7VOO - chain A; structure by electron microscopy, 3.90 A resolution.

[Chain A]
Protein: Alpha-2-macroglobulin
Organism: Homo sapiens
UniProtKB: P01023 (A2MG_HUMAN); numbering as in UniProt (aligned over 27-1335)
Sequence (1309 residues; each row starts with the number of its first residue):
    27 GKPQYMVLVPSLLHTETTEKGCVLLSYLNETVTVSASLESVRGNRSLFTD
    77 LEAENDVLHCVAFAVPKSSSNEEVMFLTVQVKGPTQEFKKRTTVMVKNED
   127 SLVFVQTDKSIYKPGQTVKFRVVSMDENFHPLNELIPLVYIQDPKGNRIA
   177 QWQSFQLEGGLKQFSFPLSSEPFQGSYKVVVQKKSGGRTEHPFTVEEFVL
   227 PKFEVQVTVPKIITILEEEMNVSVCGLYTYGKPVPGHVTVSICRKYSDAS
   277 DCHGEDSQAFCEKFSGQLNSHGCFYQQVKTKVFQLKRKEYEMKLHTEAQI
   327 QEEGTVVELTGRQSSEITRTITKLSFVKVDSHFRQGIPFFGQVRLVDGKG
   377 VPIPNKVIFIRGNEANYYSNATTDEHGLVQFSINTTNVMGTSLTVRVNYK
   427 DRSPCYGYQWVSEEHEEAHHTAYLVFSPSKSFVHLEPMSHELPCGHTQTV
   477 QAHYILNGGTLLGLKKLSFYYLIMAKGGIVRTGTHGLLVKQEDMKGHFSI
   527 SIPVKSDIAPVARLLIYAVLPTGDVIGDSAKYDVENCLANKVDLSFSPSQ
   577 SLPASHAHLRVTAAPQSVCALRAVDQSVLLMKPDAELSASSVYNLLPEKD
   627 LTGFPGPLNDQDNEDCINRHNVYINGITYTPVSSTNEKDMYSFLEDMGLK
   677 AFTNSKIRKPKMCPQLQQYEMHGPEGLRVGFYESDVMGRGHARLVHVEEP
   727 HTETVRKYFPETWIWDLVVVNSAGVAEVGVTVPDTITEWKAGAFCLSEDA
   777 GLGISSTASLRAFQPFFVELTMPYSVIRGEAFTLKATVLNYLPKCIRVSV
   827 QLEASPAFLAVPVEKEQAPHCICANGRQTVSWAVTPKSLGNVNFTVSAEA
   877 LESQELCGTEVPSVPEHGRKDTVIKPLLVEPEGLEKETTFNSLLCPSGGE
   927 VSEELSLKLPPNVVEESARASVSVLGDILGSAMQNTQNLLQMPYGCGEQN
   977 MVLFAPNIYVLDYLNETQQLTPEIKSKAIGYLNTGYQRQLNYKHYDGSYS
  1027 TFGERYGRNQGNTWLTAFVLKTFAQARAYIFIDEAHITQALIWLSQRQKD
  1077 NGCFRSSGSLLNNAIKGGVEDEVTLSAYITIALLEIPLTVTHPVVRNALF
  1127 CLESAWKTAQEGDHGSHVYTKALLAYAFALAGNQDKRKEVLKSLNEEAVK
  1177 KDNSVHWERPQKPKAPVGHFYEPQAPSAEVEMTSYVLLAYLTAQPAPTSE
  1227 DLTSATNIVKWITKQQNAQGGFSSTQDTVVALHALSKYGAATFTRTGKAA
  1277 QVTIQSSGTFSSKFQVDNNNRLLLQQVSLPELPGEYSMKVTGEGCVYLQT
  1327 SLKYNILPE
Unresolved in the structure: 433-437, 690-732, 1187-1202
Modified residues: Gln975 (N5-methylglutamine; MEQ)
Swiss-Prot annotation at these positions:
  - region: Pro690 to Thr728 (Bait region), Arg704 to Glu709 (Inhibitory), Arg719 to Val723 (Inhibitory), Thr730 to Phe735 (Inhibitory)
  - glycosylation (N-linked (GlcNAc...) asparagine): Asn55 (complex), Asn70, Asn247, Asn396, Asn410, Asn869, Asn991
  - cross-link: Gln693 (Isoglutamyl lysine isopeptide (Gln-Lys) (interchain with K-? in other proteins)), Gln694 (Isoglutamyl lysine isopeptide (Gln-Lys) (interchain with K-? in other proteins)), Cys972 to Gln975 (Isoglutamyl cysteine thioester (Cys-Gln))
  - natural variant: Cys972 (C972Y: Probably interferes with the activity)
Disulfides: Cys251-Cys299, Cys269-Cys287, Cys470-Cys563, Cys595-Cys771, Cys821-Cys849, Cys847-Cys883, Cys921-Cys1321, Cys1079-Cys1127
Covalent attachments: N-acetylglucosamine (NAG) linked to Asn55, Asn70, Asn247, Asn396, Asn410, Asn869, Asn991

[Summary]
N-acetylglucosamine is covalently linked to Asn55, Asn70, Asn247, Asn396, Asn410 and Asn869 and 1 more.
Chain A is Alpha-2-macroglobulin (Homo sapiens); the structure, Induced alpha-2-macroglobulin monomer, was
determined by electron microscopy, deposited together with 7VON.
